PDB entry 4C10 | electron microscopy, 13.00 A resolution (very low resolution: no residue pairs are listed; an interface is given only as per-side residue counts) | chains 4 and C of the 6 polymer chains in the assembly

[Chain 4]
Name: EV19 5 C1-6 F1 C11
Organism: Mus musculus
Sequence (217 residues; row label = number of the first residue in the row; X marks 217 residues of unknown identity (built as UNK)):
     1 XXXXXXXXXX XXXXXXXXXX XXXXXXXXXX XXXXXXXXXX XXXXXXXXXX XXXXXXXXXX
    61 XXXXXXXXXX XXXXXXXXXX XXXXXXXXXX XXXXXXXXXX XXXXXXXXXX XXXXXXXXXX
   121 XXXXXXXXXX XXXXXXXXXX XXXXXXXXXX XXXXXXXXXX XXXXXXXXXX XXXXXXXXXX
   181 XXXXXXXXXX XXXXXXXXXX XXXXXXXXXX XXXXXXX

[Chain C]
Name: VP2
Organism: Human enterovirus 71
UniProtKB: A9X4C2 (A9X4C2_9ENTO); residues 1-242 here correspond to UniProt positions 324-565 (UniProt number = residue number + 323)
Sequence (242 residues; row label = number of the first residue in the row):
     1 GFPTEPKPGT NQFLTTDDGV SAPILPNFHP TPCIHIPGEV RNLLELCQVE TILEVNNVPT
    61 NATSLMERLR FPVSAQAGKG ELCAVFRADP GRDGPWQSTM LGQLCGYYTQ WSGSLEVTFM
   121 FTGSFMATGK MLIAYTPPGG PLPKDRATAM LGTHVIWDFG LQSSVTLVIP WISNTHYRAH
   181 ARDGVFDYYT TGLVSIWYQT NYVVPIGAPN TAYIIALAAA QKNFTMKLCK DTSHILQTAS
   241 IQ
Ion coordination: Na+ site 1 near Val-20 (its only coordinating residue here); Na+ site 2: Gln-221 (shared with 1 residue of chain A)

[Chain 4 / chain C interface]
At this resolution (13 A) residue pairs are not listed: 0 residues of chain 4 and 9 of chain C lie at the interface.

[In short]
No residue of chain 4 is in contact with chain C.
Here chain 4 is EV19 5 C1-6 F1 C11 (Mus musculus) and chain C is VP2 (Human enterovirus 71). Entry 4C10
(Cryo-EM reconstruction of empty enterovirus 71 in complex with a neutralizing antibody E19) was determined by
electron microscopy together with 4C0U and 4C0Y from the same study.
